8BON - chains B and A of the 6 polymer chains in the assembly; structure by electron microscopy, 3.20 A resolution.

== Chain B (and A) ==
Name: Spike glycoprotein, Fibritin
Source organism: Severe acute respiratory syndrome coronavirus 2
Notes: chain A of this document is another copy of the same molecule, construct and numbering; everything in this record applies to it too
Reference sequence: chimeric construct of P0DTC2, P10104: residues 14-1208 from P0DTC2 (SPIKE_SARS2) positions 14-1208 (same numbers); residues 1211-1237 from P10104 positions 458-484 (UniProt number = residue number - 753)
Sequence (1275 residues; numbered 14 to 1288; the number before each row is that of its first residue):
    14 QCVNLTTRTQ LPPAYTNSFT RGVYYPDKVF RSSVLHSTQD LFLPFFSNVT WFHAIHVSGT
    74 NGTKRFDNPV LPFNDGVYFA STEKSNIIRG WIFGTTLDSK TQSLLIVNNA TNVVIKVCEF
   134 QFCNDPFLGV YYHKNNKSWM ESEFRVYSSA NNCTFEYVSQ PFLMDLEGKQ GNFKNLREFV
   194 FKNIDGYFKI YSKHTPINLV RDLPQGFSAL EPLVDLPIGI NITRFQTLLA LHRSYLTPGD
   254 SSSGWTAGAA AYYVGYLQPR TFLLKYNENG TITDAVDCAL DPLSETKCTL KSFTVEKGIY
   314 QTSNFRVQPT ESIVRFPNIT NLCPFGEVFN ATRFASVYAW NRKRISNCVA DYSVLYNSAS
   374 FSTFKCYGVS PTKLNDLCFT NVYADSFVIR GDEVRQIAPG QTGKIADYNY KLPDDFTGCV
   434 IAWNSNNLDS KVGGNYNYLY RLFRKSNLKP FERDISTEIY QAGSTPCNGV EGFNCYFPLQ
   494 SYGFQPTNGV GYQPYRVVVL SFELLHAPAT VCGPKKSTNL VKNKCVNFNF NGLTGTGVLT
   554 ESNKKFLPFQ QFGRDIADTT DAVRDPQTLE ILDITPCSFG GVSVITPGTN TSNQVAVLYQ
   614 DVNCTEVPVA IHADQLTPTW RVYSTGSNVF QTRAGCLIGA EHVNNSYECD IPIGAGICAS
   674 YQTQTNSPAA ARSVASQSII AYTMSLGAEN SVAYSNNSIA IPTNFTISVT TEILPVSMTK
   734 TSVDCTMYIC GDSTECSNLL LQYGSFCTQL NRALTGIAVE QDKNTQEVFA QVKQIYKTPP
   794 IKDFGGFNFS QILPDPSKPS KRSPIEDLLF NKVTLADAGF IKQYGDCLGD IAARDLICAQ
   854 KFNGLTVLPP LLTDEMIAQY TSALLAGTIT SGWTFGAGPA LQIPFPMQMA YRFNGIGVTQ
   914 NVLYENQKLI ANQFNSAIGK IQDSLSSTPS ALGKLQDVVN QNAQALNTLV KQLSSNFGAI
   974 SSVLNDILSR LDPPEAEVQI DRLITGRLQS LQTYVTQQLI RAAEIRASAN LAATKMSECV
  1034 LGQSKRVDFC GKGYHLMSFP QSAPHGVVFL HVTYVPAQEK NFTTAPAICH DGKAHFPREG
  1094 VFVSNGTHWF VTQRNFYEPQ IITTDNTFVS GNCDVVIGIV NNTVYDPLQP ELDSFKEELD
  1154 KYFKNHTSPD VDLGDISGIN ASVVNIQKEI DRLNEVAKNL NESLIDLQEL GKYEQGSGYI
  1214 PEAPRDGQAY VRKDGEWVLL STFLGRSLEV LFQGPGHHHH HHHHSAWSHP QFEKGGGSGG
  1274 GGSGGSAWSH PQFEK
Not modelled in the structure: 71-75, 621-640, 677-688, 828-854, 1148-1288 (chain A: 71-75, 621-640, 677-689, 828-854, 1148-1288)
Differences from the reference sequence: variant A682 (Arg in P0DTC2), A683 (Arg in P0DTC2), P817 (Phe in P0DTC2), P892 (Ala in P0DTC2), P899 (Ala in P0DTC2), P942 (Ala in P0DTC2); engineered mutation P986 (Lys in P0DTC2), P987 (Val in P0DTC2), L1232 (Phe479 in P10104); linker (1209-1210); expression tag (1238-1288)
Cystine bridges: C15-C136, C131-C166, C291-C301, C336-C361, C379-C432, C391-C525, C480-C488, C538-C590, C617-C649, C738-C760, C743-C749, C1032-C1043, C1082-C1126
Covalently attached groups: N-acetylglucosamine (NAG) linked to N17, N234, N282, N331, N343, N709, N717, N801, N1074, N1098, N1134
UniProt features mapped onto this chain:
  - region: N280 to C301 (Putative superantigen), R403 to D405 (Integrin-binding motif), N448 to F456 (Immunodominant HLA epitope recognized by the CD8+), P681, A684 (Putative superantigen), S816 to Y837 (Fusion peptide 1), K835 to F855 (Fusion peptide 2), D1163 to E1202 (Heptad repeat 2)
  - site (Cleavage): R685, S686, R815, S816
  - glycosylation: N17 (N-linked (GlcNAc...) (complex) asparagine), N61 (N-linked (GlcNAc...) (hybrid) asparagine), N74 (N-linked (GlcNAc...) (complex) asparagine), N122 (N-linked (GlcNAc...) (hybrid) asparagine), N149 (N-linked (GlcNAc...) (complex) asparagine), N165 (N-linked (GlcNAc...) (complex) asparagine), N234 (N-linked (GlcNAc...) (high mannose) asparagine), N282 (N-linked (GlcNAc...) (complex) asparagine), T323 (O-linked (GalNAc) threonine), S325 (O-linked (HexNAc...) serine), N331 (N-linked (GlcNAc...) (complex) asparagine), N343 (N-linked (GlcNAc...) (complex) asparagine), N603 (N-linked (GlcNAc...) (hybrid) asparagine), N616 (N-linked (GlcNAc...) (complex) asparagine), N657 (N-linked (GlcNAc...) (complex) asparagine), T676 (O-linked (GlcNAc...) threonine), T678 (O-linked (GlcNAc...) threonine), N709 (N-linked (GlcNAc...) (high mannose) asparagine), N717 (N-linked (GlcNAc...) (hybrid) asparagine), N801 (N-linked (GlcNAc...) (hybrid) asparagine) and 6 more in UniProt
What the authors report for this chain:
  - post-translational modification sites: N234

== Chain B / chain A interface ==
Contacting residue pairs - 146 pairs, chain B then chain A:
  Y38(B) with F562(A), hydrophobic
  D40(B) with H519(A)
  K41(B) with F562(A); Q563(A); Q564(A), hydrogen bond (backbone-backbone)
  V42(B) with Q563(A); F565(A); R567(A)
  F43(B) with K557(A); K558(A); F559(A), hydrophobic; Q563(A); F565(A), hydrogen bond (backbone-backbone); G566(A); R567(A), hydrogen bond (backbone-backbone)
  S45(B) with K557(A)
  S46(B) with I569(A)
  V47(B) with I569(A), hydrophobic
  G199(B) with R357(A)
  E224(B) with L560(A); F562(A)
  P225(B) with F562(A)
  P230(B) with R357(A)
  N282(B) with K558(A)
  Y369(B) with A475(A); G476(A); F486(A); N487(A), hydrogen bond; Y489(A), hydrogen bond
  N370(B) with S477(A), hydrogen bond
  A372(B) with F486(A), hydrophobic
  M740(B) with R319(A)
  D745(B) with T549(A)
  Q755(B) with S968(A); N969(A); F970(A), hydrogen bond (backbone-backbone)
  Y756(B) with Q965(A); F970(A); R995(A), hydrogen bond
  G757(B) with Q965(A); S968(A)
  S758(B) with T961(A); Q965(A), hydrogen bond (backbone-side chain)
  F759(B) with Q965(A); S1003(A)
  Q762(B) with T961(A)
  Q787(B) with A701(A); N703(A), hydrogen bond
  I788(B) with L699(A), hydrophobic; A701(A), hydrogen bond (backbone-backbone); E702(A); N703(A), hydrogen bond (backbone-backbone)
  Y789(B) with N703(A); V705(A), hydrophobic
  K790(B) with N703(A), hydrogen bond (backbone-backbone)
  P792(B) with Y707(A), hydrophobic
  D796(B) with Y707(A)
  F797(B) with Y707(A)
  G857(B) with F592(A)
  L861(B) with Q613(A)
  P862(B) with A647(A), hydrophobic
  P863(B) with A668(A), hydrogen bond (backbone-backbone)
  L864(B) with P665(A), hydrophobic; G667(A); A668(A); G669(A), hydrogen bond (backbone-backbone); M697(A)
  L865(B) with M697(A), hydrophobic
  T866(B) with A668(A)
  M869(B) with T696(A); M697(A), hydrophobic; L699(A)
  Q872(B) with L699(A)
  Y873(B) with L699(A)
  T883(B) with V705(A); Y707(A)
  W886(B) with Y1047(A)
  G889(B) with D1041(A)
  A890(B) with G1046(A); Y1047(A)
  P892(B) with P1069(A); E1072(A)
  A893(B) with V705(A), hydrophobic
  L894(B) with A713(A); P715(A), hydrophobic; E1072(A)
  Q895(B) with V705(A); A706(A); S711(A), hydrogen bond; I712(A); A713(A), hydrogen bond (backbone-backbone); N1074(A)
  I896(B) with Y707(A); S711(A); I712(A), hydrophobic
  P897(B) with Y707(A); N709(A); S711(A); T1077(A)
  F898(B) with Y707(A), hydrogen bond (backbone-side chain)
  M900(B) with I712(A), hydrophobic; T1077(A), hydrogen bond; V1094(A), hydrophobic
  Y904(B) with V1094(A); R1107(A)
  T912(B) with F1121(A)
  Q913(B) with P1090(A); R1107(A)
  N914(B) with F1089(A); F1121(A); S1123(A), hydrogen bond
  Y917(B) with P1079(A), hydrophobic; F1089(A), hydrophobic
  E918(B) with S1123(A), hydrogen bond; G1124(A); V1128(A)
  V963(B) with A570(A), hydrophobic
  N978(B) with T547(A), hydrogen bond (side chain-backbone); G548(A)
  L981(B) with K386(A), hydrogen bond (backbone-side chain)
  S982(B) with K386(A)
  R983(B) with G381(A); V382(A); S383(A), hydrogen bond (backbone-backbone); K386(A); L390(A)
  L984(B) with G381(A); V382(A); K386(A), hydrogen bond (backbone-side chain)
  D985(B) with S383(A); K386(A)
  Q1002(B) with Q1002(A)
  Q1005(B) with Q1002(A), hydrogen bond; T1006(A)
  T1009(B) with T1009(A)
  L1012(B) with Q1010(A); I1013(A), hydrophobic
  R1019(B) with E1017(A), salt bridge
  S1030(B) with V1040(A)
  E1031(B) with R1039(A), salt bridge; V1040(A)
  L1034(B) with V1040(A); D1041(A)
  G1035(B) with V1040(A)
  R1039(B) with R1039(A)
  L1141(B) with L1141(A), hydrophobic
Other interface residues (no listed pair), chain B (100 interface residues in all): R44, Y200, G283, F374, T385, K386, D737, R765, Q784, K786, T859, I882, T887, G891, N907, Q920, D979, P986, D994, I1013, T1027, E1111, E1144
Other interface residues (no listed pair), chain A (102 interface residues in all): N317, N394, Y421, G545, D571, D614, R646, I666, I670, G700, S704, S708, N710, Q957, G971, F1042, V1068, V1129, I1130, L1145

== In short ==
100 residues of chain B face 102 of chain A across their interface; the contacts include 26 hydrogen bonds and
2 salt bridges. Polar pairs include R1019(B)-E1017(A), E1031(B)-R1039(A) and Y369(B)-N487(A).
N-acetylglucosamine is covalently linked to N17(B), N234(B), N282(B), N331(B), N343(B) and N709(B) and 5 more.
From the paper: a modification site at N234(B).
Both chains are Spike glycoprotein, Fibritin (Severe acute respiratory syndrome coronavirus 2). Entry 8BON
(Structure of the SARS-CoV-2 spike glycoprotein in complex with the macrocyclic peptide S1B3inL1) was
determined by electron microscopy.
